Entry 1NI6 (X-ray diffraction, 2.10 A resolution); this record covers chain A.

== Chain A ==
Protein: Heme oxygenase 1
From: Homo sapiens
Notes: EC 1.14.99.3; fragment: apo form
Reference sequence: P09601 (HMOX1_HUMAN); residues 1-224 here = UniProt positions 1-224
Amino-acid sequence (224 residues; each row starts with the number of its first residue):
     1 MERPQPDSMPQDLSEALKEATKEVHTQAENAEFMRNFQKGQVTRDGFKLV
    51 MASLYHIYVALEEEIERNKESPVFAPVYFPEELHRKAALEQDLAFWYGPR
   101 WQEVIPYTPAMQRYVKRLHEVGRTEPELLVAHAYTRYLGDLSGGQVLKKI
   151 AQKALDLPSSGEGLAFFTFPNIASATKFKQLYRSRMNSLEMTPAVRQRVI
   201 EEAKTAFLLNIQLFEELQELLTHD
Disordered / not traced: 1-9
UniProt features mapped onto this chain:
  - binding site (heme b): K18, H25, Y134, R183
  - site: D140 (Important for catalytic activity)
  - mutagenesis: D140 (D140A/H/N/F/L: Inactive as a heme oxygenase but active as a peroxidase)

== Overview ==
Curated annotation (UniProt) lists 4 heme b-binding residues and one mutagenesis site.
Chain A is Heme oxygenase 1 (Homo sapiens); the structure, Comparisions of the Heme-Free and-Bound Crystal
Structures of Human Heme Oxygenase-1, was determined by X-ray diffraction, deposited together with 1N45 and
1N3U.
